Entry 6CEL (X-ray diffraction, 1.70 A resolution); this record covers chain A.

Chain A:
Protein: 1,4-beta-D-glucan cellobiohydrolase I
From: Hypocrea jecorina
Notes: EC 3.2.1.91; fragment: catalytic domain, residues 1 - 434
UniProt: P00725 (GUX1_TRIRE); residues 2-434 here correspond to UniProt positions 19-451 (UniProt number = residue number + 17)
Amino-acid sequence (434 residues; numbered 1 to 434; the number before each row is that of its first residue):
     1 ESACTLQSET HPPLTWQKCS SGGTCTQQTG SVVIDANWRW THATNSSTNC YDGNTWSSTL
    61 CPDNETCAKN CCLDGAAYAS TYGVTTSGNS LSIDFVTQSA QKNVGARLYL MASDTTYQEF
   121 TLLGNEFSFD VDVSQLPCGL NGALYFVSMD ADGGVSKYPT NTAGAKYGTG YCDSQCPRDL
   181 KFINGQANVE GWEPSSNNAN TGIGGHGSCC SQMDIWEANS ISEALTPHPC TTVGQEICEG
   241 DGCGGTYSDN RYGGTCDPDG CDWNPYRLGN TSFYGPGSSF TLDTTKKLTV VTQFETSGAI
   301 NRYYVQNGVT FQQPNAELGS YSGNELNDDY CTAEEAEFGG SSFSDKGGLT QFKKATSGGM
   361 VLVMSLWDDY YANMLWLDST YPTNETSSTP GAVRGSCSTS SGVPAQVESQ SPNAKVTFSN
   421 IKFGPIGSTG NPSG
Differences from the reference sequence: cloning artifact (94); engineered mutation Q212 (Glu229 in P00725)
Modified residues: E1 (pyroglutamic acid; PCA)
Disulfides: C4-C72, C19-C25, C50-C71, C61-C67, C138-C397, C172-C210, C176-C209, C230-C256, C238-C243, C261-C331
Covalent attachments: N-acetylglucosamine (NAG) linked to N270, N384
Ion coordination: Co2+ site 1: H206, E239; Co2+ site 2: E295, E325

In short:
N-acetylglucosamine is covalently linked to N270 and N384. The Co2+ site 1 is built by H206 and E239. The Co2+
site 2 is built by E295 and E325.
Chain A is 1,4-beta-D-glucan cellobiohydrolase I (Hypocrea jecorina); the structure, CBH1 (E212Q)
cellopentaose complex, was determined by X-ray diffraction (same publication as 5CEL and 7CEL).
